Entry 9E14 (electron microscopy, 5.00 A resolution (low resolution: residue-level contacts below are approximate; hydrogen-bond / salt-bridge calls are withheld)); this record covers chains G and H of the 14 polymer chains in the assembly.

Chain G (and H):
Name: Dynein light chain roadblock-type 1
Source organism: Homo sapiens
Notes: chain H of this document is another copy of the same molecule, construct and numbering; everything in this record applies to it too
Reference sequence: Q9NP97 (DLRB1_HUMAN); numbering as in UniProt (aligned over 1-96)
Sequence (96 residues; row label = number of the first residue in the row):
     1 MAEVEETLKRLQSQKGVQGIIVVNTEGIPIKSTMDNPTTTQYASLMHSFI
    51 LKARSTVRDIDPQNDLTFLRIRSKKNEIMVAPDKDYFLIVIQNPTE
Unresolved in the structure: 1-2, 96
Curated features (UniProtKB/Swiss-Prot):
  - modified residue: A2 (N-acetylalanine)

Chain G / chain H interface:
Pairs across the interface (41; chain G residue first):
  Q41(G) - D59(H)
  L45(G) - K52(H)
  L45(G) - T56(H)
  L45(G) - D59(H)
  S48(G) - K52(H)
  F49(G) - F49(H)
  F49(G) - T56(H)
  K52(G) - F49(H)
  K52(G) - K52(H)
  A53(G) - F49(H)
  T56(G) - L45(H)
  T56(G) - M46(H)
  D59(G) - L45(H)
  I60(G) - T38(H)
  I60(G) - Q41(H)
  I60(G) - Y42(H)
  D61(G) - K75(H)
  Q63(G) - K75(H)
  N64(G) - S73(H)
  N64(G) - K74(H)
  N64(G) - K75(H)
  N64(G) - N76(H)
  D65(G) - S73(H)
  D65(G) - K74(H)
  L66(G) - S73(H)
  T67(G) - K74(H)
  F68(G) - R70(H)
  F68(G) - R72(H)
  L69(G) - L69(H)
  L69(G) - R70(H)
  L69(G) - I71(H)
  R70(G) - F68(H)
  R70(G) - L69(H)
  R70(G) - R70(H)
  I71(G) - V57(H)
  I71(G) - L69(H)
  R72(G) - L66(H)
  R72(G) - F68(H)
  S73(G) - D65(H)
  K74(G) - D65(H)
  K75(G) - N64(H)
Interface residues without a listed pair, chain G (24 interface residues in all): Y42
Interface residues without a listed pair, chain H (26 interface residues in all): S48, I60, Q63, T67

Overview:
Chain G and chain H form an interface of 24 and 26 residues respectively.
Chain G and chain H are both Dynein light chain roadblock-type 1 (Homo sapiens); the structure, Full-length
human dynein-1 in phi-like comformation bound to a Lis1 dimer under Nde1-Lis1 condition, was determined by
electron microscopy, deposited together with 9E0Z, 9E10, 9E11, 9E12 and 9E13.
